Entry 9IKZ (electron microscopy, 3.14 A resolution); this record covers chains D and F of the 9 polymer chains in the assembly.

Chain D:
Protein: Non-structural protein 8
From: Severe acute respiratory syndrome coronavirus 2
UniProtKB: P0DTD1 (R1AB_SARS2); residues 6-192 here correspond to UniProt positions 3948-4134 (UniProt number = residue number + 3942)
Chain sequence (187 residues; row label = number of the first residue in the row):
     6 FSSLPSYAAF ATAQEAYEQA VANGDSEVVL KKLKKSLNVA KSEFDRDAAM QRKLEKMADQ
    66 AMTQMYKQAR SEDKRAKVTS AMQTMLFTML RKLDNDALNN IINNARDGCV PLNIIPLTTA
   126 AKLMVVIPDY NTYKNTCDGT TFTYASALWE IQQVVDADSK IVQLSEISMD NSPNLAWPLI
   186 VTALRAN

Chain F:
Protein: Helicase nsp13
From: Severe acute respiratory syndrome coronavirus 2
Notes: EC 3.6.4.12, 3.6.4.13
UniProtKB: P0DTD1 (R1AB_SARS2); residues 1-593 here correspond to UniProt positions 5325-5917 (UniProt number = residue number + 5324)
Chain sequence (593 residues; each row starts with the number of its first residue):
     1 AVGACVLCNS QTSLRCGACI RRPFLCCKCC YDHVISTSHK LVLSVNPYVC NAPGCDVTDV
    61 TQLYLGGMSY YCKSHKPPIS FPLCANGQVF GLYKNTCVGS DNVTDFNAIA TCDWTNAGDY
   121 ILANTCTERL KLFAAETLKA TEETFKLSYG IATVREVLSD RELHLSWEVG KPRPPLNRNY
   181 VFTGYRVTKN SKVQIGEYTF EKGDYGDAVV YRGTTTYKLN VGDYFVLTSH TVMPLSAPTL
   241 VPQEHYVRIT GLYPTLNISD EFSSNVANYQ KVGMQKYSTL QGPPGTGKSH FAIGLALYYP
   301 SARIVYTACS HAAVDALCEK ALKYLPIDKC SRIIPARARV ECFDKFKVNS TLEQYVFCTV
   361 NALPETTADI VVFDEISMAT NYDLSVVNAR LRAKHYVYIG DPAQLPAPRT LLTKGTLEPE
   421 YFNSVCRLMK TIGPDMFLGT CRRCPAEIVD TVSALVYDNK LKAHKDKSAQ CFKMFYKGVI
   481 THDVSSAINR PQIGVVREFL TRNPAWRKAV FISPYNSQNA VASKILGLPT QTVDSSQGSE
   541 YDYVIFTQTT ETAHSCNVNR FNVAITRAKV GILCIMSDRD LYDKLQFTSL EIP
Disordered / not traced: 173, 204-207, 337-339
Disulfide bonds: Cys50-Cys55
Metal / ion sites: Zn2+ site 1: Cys5, Cys8; Zn2+ site 2 near Cys19 (its only coordinating residue here); Zn2+ site 3 near Cys72 (its only coordinating residue here)
UniProt features mapped onto this chain:
  - binding site (Zn(2+)): Cys5, Cys8, Cys16, Cys19, Cys26, Cys29, His33, His39, Cys50, Cys55, Cys72, His75
  - binding site (a ribonucleoside 5'-triphosphate): Gly282 to Ser289

How chain D and chain F interact:
Pairs across the interface (8):
  Met62(D) - Leu65(F)
  Met62(D) - Ser80(F)
  Met62(D) - Phe81(F)  hydrophobic
  Met67(D) - Gly91(F)
  Met70(D) - Ser44(F)
  Met70(D) - Leu92(F)  hydrophobic
  Gln73(D) - Val45(F)
  Gln73(D) - Asn46(F)  hydrogen bond
Also at the interface, not in a pair above, chain D (11 interface residues in all): Lys58, Leu59, Ala63, Ala66, Tyr71, Ala74, Glu77
Also at the interface, not in a pair above, chain F (13 interface residues in all): Ser13, Tyr48, Gly66, Ile79, Phe90

In short:
Chain D and chain F form an interface of 11 and 13 residues respectively, with 1 hydrogen bond. The
hydrogen-bonded pair is Gln73(D)-Asn46(F). Cys5(F) and Cys8(F) form the Zn2+ site 1. From UniProt: 12
Zn2+-binding residues and 8 ribonucleoside 5'-triphosphate-binding residues on chain F.
Chain D is Non-structural protein 8 and chain F is Helicase nsp13, both from Severe acute respiratory syndrome
coronavirus 2; the structure, SARS-CoV-2 E-RTC bound to pRNA-nsp9 and GDP-BeF3-, was determined by electron
microscopy.
